Entry 6EN2 (X-ray diffraction, 2.67 A resolution); this record covers chains D and B of the 4 polymer chains in the assembly.

[Chain D]
Molecule: 45-nt DNA strand
Sequence (45 nucleotides; numbered -20 to 24; the number before each row is that of its first residue; numbers below 1 keep their minus sign (DC-20 is residue -20)):
   -20 CTAAAATCCC ATATAATTTT AAAGGGAAAA TTTTAGGTTA TCGCT
Not modelled in the structure: -20 to -17, 2, 22-24

[Chain B]
Protein: Int protein
Organism: Enterococcus faecalis
UniProt: Q7BP35 (Q7BP35_ENTFL); numbering as in UniProt (aligned over 82-397)
Sequence (317 residues; each row starts with the number of its first residue):
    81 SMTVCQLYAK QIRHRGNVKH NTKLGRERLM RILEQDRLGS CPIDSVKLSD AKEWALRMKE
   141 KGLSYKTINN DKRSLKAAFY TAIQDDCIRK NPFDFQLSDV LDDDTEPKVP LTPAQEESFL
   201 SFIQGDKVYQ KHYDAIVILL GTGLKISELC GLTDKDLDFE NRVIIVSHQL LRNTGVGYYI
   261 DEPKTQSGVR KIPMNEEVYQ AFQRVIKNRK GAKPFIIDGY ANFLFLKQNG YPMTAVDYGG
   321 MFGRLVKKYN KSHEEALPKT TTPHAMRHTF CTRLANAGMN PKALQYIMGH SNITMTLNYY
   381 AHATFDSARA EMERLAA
Not modelled in the structure: 266, 396-397
Construct notes: expression tag (81); engineered mutation Lys225 (Arg in Q7BP35)
Reported in the primary citation:
  - binding site for the 45-nt DNA strand: Asn150, Arg153, Lys188
  - mutagenesis - R153A, R153A/Y160A: decreased catalytic activity on strand exchange
  - mutagenesis - R153A, R153A/Y160A: decreased catalytic activity on excision
  - mutagenesis - R153A/Y160A: unchanged catalytic activity
  - catalytic residues: Tyr379, Tyr380
  - mutagenesis - Y379F, Y380F: unchanged catalytic activity on cleave DNA
  - mutagenesis - Y379F/Y380F: abolished catalytic activity on cleave DNA
  - mutagenesis - Y380F: abolished catalytic activity on strand exchange
  - mutagenesis - Y379F: unchanged catalytic activity on strand exchange
  - mutagenesis - Y379F/Y380F: abolished catalytic activity on suicide CI5 DNA

[How chain D and chain B interact]
Contacting residue pairs (43):
  DC-13(D) with Lys331(B), salt bridge to the phosphate
  DC-12(D) with Tyr209(B), hydrogen bond to the phosphate; Arg324(B), sugar contact
  DC-11(D) with Tyr209(B), phosphate contact; Lys211(B), salt bridge to the phosphate; Gln308(B), hydrogen bond to the phosphate; Arg324(B), salt bridge to the phosphate
  DA-10(D) with Lys307(B), phosphate contact; Gln308(B), phosphate contact; Asn309(B), phosphate contact
  DT-9(D) with Arg252(B), salt bridge to the phosphate; Lys307(B), salt bridge to the phosphate; Val316(B), base contact
  DA-8(D) with Thr254(B), hydrogen bond to the phosphate
  DT-7(D) with Thr254(B), base contact
  DA-6(D) with Arg111(B), salt bridge to the phosphate
  DT-4(D) with Arg108(B), base contact; Gly142(B), phosphate contact; Leu143(B), phosphate contact; Ser144(B), hydrogen bond to the phosphate; Thr147(B), hydrogen bond to the phosphate
  DT-3(D) with Ser144(B), phosphate contact; Lys146(B), salt bridge to the phosphate; Thr147(B), base contact; Asn150(B), hydrogen bond to the base; Thr185(B), phosphate contact; Lys188(B), salt bridge to the phosphate
  DT-2(D) with Lys146(B), base contact; Asn150(B), hydrogen bond to the base; Lys188(B), phosphate contact; Lys225(B), phosphate contact; His344(B), hydrogen bond to the phosphate
  DT-1(D) with Lys225(B), salt bridge to the phosphate; His344(B), salt bridge to the phosphate; Arg347(B), salt bridge to the phosphate; His370(B), salt bridge to the phosphate; Tyr379(B), phosphate contact
  DA0(D) with Arg153(B), hydrogen bond to the base; Lys264(B), sugar contact; Thr265(B), phosphate contact; Gly369(B), phosphate contact; His370(B), phosphate contact; Ser371(B), hydrogen bond to the phosphate
Also at the interface, not in a pair above, chain D (15 interface residues in all): DA-5, DA1
Also at the interface, not in a pair above, chain B (35 interface residues in all): Lys141, Val208, Asp317, Lys328, Asn372

[Summary]
15 residues of chain D face 35 of chain B across their interface, with 10 hydrogen bonds and 12 salt bridges.
Polar contacts include DT-3(D)-Asn150(B), DT-2(D)-Asn150(B) and DA0(D)-Arg153(B). From the paper: catalytic
residues Tyr379(B) and Tyr380(B); R153A and R153A/Y160A of chain B reduce catalytic activity on strand
exchange; 5 substitutions were tested in all.
Here chain D is a 45-nt DNA strand and chain B is Int protein (Enterococcus faecalis). Entry 6EN2 (Structure
of the Tn1549 transposon Integrase (aa 82-397, R225K) in complex with a circular intermediate DNA ...) was
determined by X-ray diffraction (same publication as 6EMY, 6EMZ, 6EN0 and 6EN1).
